8DQG - chains D and A; structure by X-ray diffraction, 1.49 A resolution.

[Chain D (and A)]
Name: AA_TRNA_LIGASE_II domain-containing protein
Organism: Candidatus Methanomethylophilus alvus
Notes: chain A of this document is another copy of the same molecule, construct and numbering; everything in this record applies to it too
Reference sequence: A0A3G3IHP7 (A0A3G3IHP7_9ARCH); numbering as in UniProt (aligned over 2-275)
Sequence (276 residues; numbered 0 to 275; the number before each row is that of its first residue; numbering starts at 0):
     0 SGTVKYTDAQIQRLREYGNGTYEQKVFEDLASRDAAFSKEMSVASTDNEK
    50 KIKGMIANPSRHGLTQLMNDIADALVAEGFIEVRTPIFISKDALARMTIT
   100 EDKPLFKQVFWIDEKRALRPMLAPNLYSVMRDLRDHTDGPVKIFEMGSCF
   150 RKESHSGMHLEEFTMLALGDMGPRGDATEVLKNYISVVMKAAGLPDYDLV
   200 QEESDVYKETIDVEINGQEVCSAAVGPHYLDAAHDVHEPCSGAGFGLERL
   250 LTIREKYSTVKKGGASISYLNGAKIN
Unresolved in the structure: 0, 154 (chain A: 0-1, 154-156, 201-208)
Construct notes: expression tag (0-1); engineered mutation A166 (Asn in A0A3G3IHP7), G168 (Val in A0A3G3IHP7), C239 (Trp in A0A3G3IHP7)
Metal / ion sites: Mg2+ site 1: E218, S221 (together with AMP-PNP); Mg2+ site 2: E218 (together with AMP-PNP)
Residues lining bound ligands:
  - AMP-PNP (ANP; phosphoaminophosphonic acid-adenylate ester): R150, E152, M157, H158, L159, F162, M164, E218, V219, C220, S221, G243, F244, G245, R248
  - acridone amino acid (RS1) (T7Q; (2S)-2-azanyl-3-(9-oxidanylidene-10H-acridin-2-yl)propanoic acid): M120, L121, A122, L125, Y126, M129, R150, M164, A166, L167, G168, Y206, S221, A222, A223, C239, S240, G241, A242, G243

[Interface between chain D and chain A]
Residue-residue contacts - 97 pairs, chain D then chain A:
  E48(D) - H135(A)  salt bridge
  I51(D) - H135(A)
  K52(D) - H135(A)  hydrogen bond (side chain-backbone)
  M54(D) - I80(A)
  I55(D) - L132(A)
  P58(D) - V75(A)
  P58(D) - G78(A)
  P58(D) - F79(A)
  P58(D) - I80(A)  hydrophobic
  S59(D) - V75(A)
  S59(D) - E81(A)  hydrogen bond (backbone-backbone)
  R60(D) - N68(A)  hydrogen bond
  R60(D) - A71(A)
  R60(D) - D72(A)  salt bridge
  R60(D) - V75(A)
  R60(D) - E81(A)  salt bridge
  H61(D) - E81(A)  hydrogen bond (backbone-side chain)
  H61(D) - R83(A)
  L63(D) - R83(A)
  T64(D) - E81(A)  hydrogen bond
  T64(D) - R83(A)  hydrogen bond
  M67(D) - R83(A)
  N68(D) - R60(A)  hydrogen bond
  N68(D) - N68(A)  hydrogen bond
  A71(D) - R60(A)
  D72(D) - R60(A)  salt bridge
  V75(D) - P58(A)
  V75(D) - S59(A)
  V75(D) - R60(A)
  G78(D) - P58(A)
  F79(D) - P58(A)
  I80(D) - M54(A)
  I80(D) - I55(A)  hydrophobic
  I80(D) - P58(A)  hydrophobic
  I80(D) - L269(A)  hydrophobic
  E81(D) - S59(A)
  E81(D) - R60(A)  salt bridge
  E81(D) - H61(A)  hydrogen bond (side chain-backbone)
  E81(D) - T64(A)  hydrogen bond
  R83(D) - H61(A)
  R83(D) - L63(A)
  R83(D) - T64(A)  hydrogen bond
  R83(D) - M67(A)
  R83(D) - A264(A)
  R83(D) - S265(A)  hydrogen bond (backbone-backbone)
  T84(D) - A264(A)
  T84(D) - S265(A)
  P85(D) - E161(A)
  P85(D) - A264(A)
  P85(D) - S265(A)
  P85(D) - I266(A)
  I86(D) - F149(A)  hydrophobic
  I86(D) - E161(A)  hydrogen bond (backbone-side chain)
  F87(D) - F109(A)  hydrophobic
  F87(D) - L117(A)  hydrophobic
  F87(D) - F149(A)  hydrophobic
  F87(D) - E160(A)
  F109(D) - F87(A)  hydrophobic
  F109(D) - I111(A)  hydrophobic
  F109(D) - R115(A)
  I111(D) - F109(A)  hydrophobic
  I111(D) - I111(A)  hydrophobic
  I111(D) - L117(A)  hydrophobic
  R115(D) - F109(A)
  R115(D) - E160(A)  salt bridge
  L117(D) - F87(A)  hydrophobic
  L117(D) - I111(A)  hydrophobic
  N124(D) - I266(A)
  V128(D) - I274(A)  hydrophobic
  D131(D) - I274(A)
  D131(D) - N275(A)
  L132(D) - I55(A)
  H135(D) - E48(A)  salt bridge
  H135(D) - I51(A)
  H135(D) - K52(A)
  H135(D) - I55(A)
  H135(D) - I274(A)  hydrogen bond (side chain-backbone)
  F149(D) - I86(A)  hydrophobic
  F149(D) - F87(A)  hydrophobic
  E160(D) - F87(A)
  E160(D) - R115(A)  salt bridge
  E161(D) - P85(A)
  E161(D) - I86(A)  hydrogen bond (side chain-backbone)
  A264(D) - R83(A)
  A264(D) - T84(A)
  A264(D) - P85(A)
  S265(D) - R83(A)  hydrogen bond (backbone-backbone)
  S265(D) - T84(A)
  S265(D) - P85(A)
  I266(D) - P85(A)
  I266(D) - N124(A)
  L269(D) - E81(A)
  I274(D) - V128(A)  hydrophobic
  I274(D) - D131(A)
  I274(D) - L132(A)  hydrophobic
  I274(D) - H135(A)  hydrogen bond (backbone-side chain)
  N275(D) - D131(A)
Also at the interface, not in a pair above, chain D (48 interface residues in all): V82, S127, T136, S147, G263
Also at the interface, not in a pair above, chain A (48 interface residues in all): V82, S127, T136, S147, G263

[Overview]
The chain D/chain A interface involves 48 residues from each chain; the contacts include 17 hydrogen bonds and
8 salt bridges. Polar pairs include E48(D)-H135(A), R60(D)-D72(A) and R60(D)-E81(A). Ligands of chain D:
AMP-PNP and acridone amino acid (RS1). E218(D) and S221(D) coordinate Mg2+ site 1.
Chain D and chain A are both AA_TRNA_LIGASE_II domain-containing protein (Candidatus Methanomethylophilus
alvus); the structure, Crystal structure of pyrrolysyl-tRNA synthetase from Methanomethylophilus alvus
engineered for acridone amino acid (RS1) bound to ..., was determined by X-ray diffraction, deposited together
with 8DQH, 8DQI and 8DQJ.
